8HGS - chains A and C of the 4 polymer chains in the assembly; structure by electron microscopy, 3.81 A resolution.

== Chain A ==
Protein: Epidermal growth factor receptor
Source organism: Homo sapiens
Notes: EC 2.7.10.1
Reference sequence: P00533 (EGFR_HUMAN); numbering as in UniProt (aligned over 1-683)
Amino-acid sequence (736 residues; each row starts with the number of its first residue):
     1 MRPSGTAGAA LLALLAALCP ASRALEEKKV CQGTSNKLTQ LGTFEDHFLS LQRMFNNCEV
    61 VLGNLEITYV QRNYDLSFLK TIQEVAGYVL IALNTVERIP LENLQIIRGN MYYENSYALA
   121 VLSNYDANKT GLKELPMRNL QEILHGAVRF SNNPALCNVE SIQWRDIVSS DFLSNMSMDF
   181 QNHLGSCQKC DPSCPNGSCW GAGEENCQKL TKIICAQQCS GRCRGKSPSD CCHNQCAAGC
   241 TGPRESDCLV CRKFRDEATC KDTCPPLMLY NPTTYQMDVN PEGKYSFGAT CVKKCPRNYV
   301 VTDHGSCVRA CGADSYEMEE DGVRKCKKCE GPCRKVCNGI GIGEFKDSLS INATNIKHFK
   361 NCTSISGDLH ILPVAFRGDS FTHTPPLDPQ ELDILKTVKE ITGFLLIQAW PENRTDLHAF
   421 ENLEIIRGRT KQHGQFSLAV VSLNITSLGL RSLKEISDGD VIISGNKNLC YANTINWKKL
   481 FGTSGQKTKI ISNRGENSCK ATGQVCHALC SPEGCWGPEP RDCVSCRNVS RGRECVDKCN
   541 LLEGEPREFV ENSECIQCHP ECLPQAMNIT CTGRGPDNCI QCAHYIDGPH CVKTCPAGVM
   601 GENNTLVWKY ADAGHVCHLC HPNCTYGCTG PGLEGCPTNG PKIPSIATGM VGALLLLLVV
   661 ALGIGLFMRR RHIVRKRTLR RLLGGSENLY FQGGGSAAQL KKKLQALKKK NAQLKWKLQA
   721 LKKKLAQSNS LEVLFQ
Unresolved in the structure: 1-26, 620-736
Construct notes: expression tag (684-736)
Disulfide bonds: Cys31-Cys58, Cys157-Cys187, Cys190-Cys199, Cys194-Cys207, Cys215-Cys223, Cys219-Cys231, Cys232-Cys240, Cys236-Cys248, Cys251-Cys260, Cys264-Cys291, Cys295-Cys307, Cys311-Cys326, Cys329-Cys333, Cys337-Cys362, Cys470-Cys499, Cys506-Cys515, Cys510-Cys523, Cys526-Cys535, Cys539-Cys555, Cys558-Cys571, Cys562-Cys579, Cys582-Cys591, Cys595-Cys617
Covalent attachments: N-acetylglucosamine (NAG) linked to Asn56, Asn175; glycan linked to Asn352
UniProt features mapped onto this chain:
  - modified residue: Ser229 (Phosphoserine), Thr678 (Phosphothreonine)
  - glycosylation (N-linked (GlcNAc...) asparagine): Asn56 (complex), Asn73, Asn128, Asn175, Asn196, Asn352, Asn361, Asn413, Asn444, Asn528, Asn568, Asn603, Asn623 (high mannose)
  - natural variant: Val30 to Arg297 (deletion: Variant EGFR vIII), Gly428 (G428D: In NNCIS)
  - mutagenesis: Tyr275 (Y275A: Strongly reduced autophosphorylation and activation of downstream kinases; when associated with A-309), Phe287 (F287A: Strongly reduced autophosphorylation and activation of downstream kinases; when associated with A-309), Arg309 (R309S: Strongly reduced autophosphorylation and activation of downstream kinases; when associated with A-275. Strongly reduced autophosphorylation and activation of downstream kinases ...), Arg429 (R429E: Abolishes autophosphorylation and activation of downstream kinases), Asp587 to His590 (Decreases intramolecular interactions and facilitates EGF binding), Asp587 (D587A: Increased EGF binding; when associated with A-590 and A-609), His590 (H590A: Increased EGF binding; when associated with A-587; A-590 and A-609), Lys609 (K609A: Decreases intramolecular interactions and facilitates EGF binding. Increased EGF binding; when associated with A-587; A-590 and A-609)
From the paper describing this entry:
  - self-association interface (contacts with another copy of this molecule): Pro266 to Pro281
  - self-association interface (contacts with another copy of this molecule); pairs are residue here / residue on that copy: Tyr275-Arg309 (cation-pi contact) (citing earlier work)

== Chain C ==
Protein: Pro-epidermal growth factor
Source organism: Homo sapiens
Reference sequence: P01133 (EGF_HUMAN); residues 1-53 here correspond to UniProt positions 971-1023 (UniProt number = residue number + 970)
Amino-acid sequence (57 residues; each row starts with the number of its first residue; numbers below 1 keep their minus sign (Gly-3 is residue -3)):
    -3 GPTANSDSEC PLSHDGYCLH DGVCMYIEAL DKYACNCVVG YIGERCQYRD LKWWELR
Unresolved in the structure: -3 to 4, 52-53
Construct notes: expression tag (-3 to 0)
Disulfide bonds: Cys6-Cys20, Cys14-Cys31, Cys33-Cys42

== Chain A / chain C interface ==
Pairs across the interface (58; chain A residue first):
  Ser35(A) - Glu40(C)
  Asn36(A) - Ile38(C)
  Asn36(A) - Gly39(C)  hydrogen bond (side chain-backbone)
  Lys37(A) - Glu40(C)
  Leu38(A) - Ile23(C)  hydrophobic
  Leu38(A) - Lys28(C)
  Leu38(A) - Ala30(C)
  Thr39(A) - Cys31(C)
  Thr39(A) - Cys33(C)
  Thr39(A) - Gly39(C)  hydrogen bond (side chain-backbone)
  Thr39(A) - Glu40(C)  hydrogen bond (side chain-backbone)
  Gln40(A) - Met21(C)
  Gln40(A) - Cys31(C)  hydrogen bond (backbone-backbone)
  Gln40(A) - Asn32(C)
  Gln40(A) - Cys33(C)  hydrogen bond (backbone-backbone)
  Leu41(A) - Asn32(C)
  Leu41(A) - Tyr37(C)
  Leu41(A) - Ile38(C)  hydrophobic
  Gly42(A) - Asn32(C)  hydrogen bond (backbone-side chain)
  Gly42(A) - Cys33(C)  hydrogen bond (backbone-backbone)
  Asp46(A) - Val35(C)
  Arg53(A) - Lys48(C)
  Arg53(A) - Trp49(C)
  Arg53(A) - Trp50(C)
  Met54(A) - Lys48(C)  hydrogen bond
  Tyr69(A) - Met21(C)
  Tyr69(A) - Ile23(C)
  Leu93(A) - Ile23(C)  hydrophobic
  Tyr113(A) - Lys28(C)
  Glu114(A) - Lys28(C)  salt bridge
  Leu122(A) - Leu26(C)  hydrophobic
  Ser123(A) - Ala25(C)
  Ser123(A) - Leu26(C)
  Tyr125(A) - Ala25(C)
  Ser151(A) - Leu26(C)
  Leu349(A) - Arg41(C)
  Leu372(A) - Gln43(C)
  Pro373(A) - His16(C)
  Asp379(A) - Gly12(C)
  Asp379(A) - Arg41(C)  salt bridge
  Ser380(A) - Asp11(C)
  Phe381(A) - His10(C)
  Gln408(A) - His16(C)  hydrogen bond
  Gln408(A) - Tyr37(C)
  Gln432(A) - Tyr44(C)
  Gln432(A) - Leu47(C)
  His433(A) - Ile38(C)
  His433(A) - Arg45(C)  hydrogen bond (side chain-backbone)
  Gln435(A) - Lys48(C)
  Phe436(A) - Leu47(C)
  Phe436(A) - Lys48(C)
  Ala439(A) - Leu47(C)  hydrophobic
  Ile462(A) - Leu47(C)  hydrophobic
  Ser464(A) - Glu51(C)
  Lys489(A) - Leu47(C)
  Lys489(A) - Lys48(C)  hydrogen bond (side chain-backbone)
  Ile491(A) - Glu51(C)
  Ser492(A) - Glu51(C)  hydrogen bond
Other interface residues (no listed pair), chain A (40 interface residues in all): Asn152, Val374, Val441, Ser442
Other interface residues (no listed pair), chain C (31 interface residues in all): Ser9, Leu15, Tyr29, Asp46

== In short ==
40 residues of chain A face 31 of chain C across their interface; the contacts include 12 hydrogen bonds and 2
salt bridges. Polar pairs include Glu114(A)-Lys28(C), Asp379(A)-Arg41(C) and Asn36(A)-Gly39(C).
N-acetylglucosamine is covalently linked to Asn56(A) and Asn175(A). UniProt lists 10 mutagenesis sites on
chain A. The paper reports a self-association interface involving Pro266(A) and Tyr275(A).
Chain A is Epidermal growth factor receptor and chain C is Pro-epidermal growth factor, both from Homo
sapiens; the structure, The EGF-bound EGFR ectodomain homodimer, was determined by electron microscopy (same
publication as 8HGO and 8HGP).
